Entry 5XOU (X-ray diffraction, 2.63 A resolution); this record covers chains A and B of the 6 polymer chains in the assembly.

[Chain A (and B)]
Name: TtAgo (D546N)
Source organism: Thermus thermophilus (strain HB27 / ATCC BAA-163 / DSM 7039)
Notes: chain B of this document is another copy of the same molecule, construct and numbering; everything in this record applies to it too
UniProtKB: Q746M7 (Q746M7_THET2); residues 1-685 here = UniProt positions 1-685
Amino-acid sequence (685 residues; each row starts with the number of its first residue):
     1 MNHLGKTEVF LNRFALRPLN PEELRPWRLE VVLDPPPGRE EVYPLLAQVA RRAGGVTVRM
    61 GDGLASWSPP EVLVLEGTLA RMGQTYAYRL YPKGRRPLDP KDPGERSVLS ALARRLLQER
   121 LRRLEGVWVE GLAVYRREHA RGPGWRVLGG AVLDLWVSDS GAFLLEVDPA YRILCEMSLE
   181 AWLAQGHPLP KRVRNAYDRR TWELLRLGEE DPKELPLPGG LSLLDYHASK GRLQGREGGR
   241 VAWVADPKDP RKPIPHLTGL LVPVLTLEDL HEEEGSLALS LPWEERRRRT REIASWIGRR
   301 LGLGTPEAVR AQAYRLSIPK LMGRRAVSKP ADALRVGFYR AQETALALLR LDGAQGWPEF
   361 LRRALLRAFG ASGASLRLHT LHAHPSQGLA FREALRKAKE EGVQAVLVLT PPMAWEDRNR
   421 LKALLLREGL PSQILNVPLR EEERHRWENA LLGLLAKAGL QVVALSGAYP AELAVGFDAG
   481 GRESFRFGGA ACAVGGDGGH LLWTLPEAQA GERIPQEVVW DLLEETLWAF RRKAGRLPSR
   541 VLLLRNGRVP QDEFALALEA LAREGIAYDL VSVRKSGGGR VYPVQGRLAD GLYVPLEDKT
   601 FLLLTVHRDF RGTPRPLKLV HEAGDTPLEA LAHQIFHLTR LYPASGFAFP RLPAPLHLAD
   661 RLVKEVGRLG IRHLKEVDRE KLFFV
Unresolved in the structure: 1-3, 139-146, 171-280 (chain B: 1-3, 139-143, 176-278)
Construct notes: engineered mutation Asn-546 (Asp in Q746M7)
Ion coordination: Mg2+: Val-685 (shared with 2 residues of chain C)
Swiss-Prot annotation at these positions:
  - active site: Asp-478, Glu-512, Asp-660
  - binding site (Mn(2+)): Asp-478, Asp-660, Val-685
Reported in the primary citation:
  - mutagenesis - D546N: abolished catalytic activity (citing earlier work)

[Interface between chain A and chain B]
Pairs across the interface - 72 pairs, chain A then chain B:
  Met-82(A) / Met-82(B)
  Met-82(A) / Gly-83(B)
  Gln-84(A) / Gly-83(B)
  Leu-389(A) / Glu-524(B)
  Leu-389(A) / Leu-537(B)  hydrophobic
  Leu-389(A) / Glu-564(B)  hydrogen bond (backbone-side chain)
  Arg-392(A) / Glu-524(B)  salt bridge
  Arg-392(A) / Glu-525(B)  salt bridge
  Arg-392(A) / Trp-528(B)
  Glu-393(A) / Trp-528(B)
  Glu-393(A) / Arg-531(B)  salt bridge
  Arg-396(A) / Trp-528(B)
  Arg-396(A) / Arg-531(B)
  Leu-424(A) / Glu-524(B)
  Arg-427(A) / Asp-521(B)  salt bridge
  Arg-427(A) / Glu-524(B)  salt bridge
  Glu-428(A) / Trp-528(B)  hydrogen bond
  Ser-484(A) / Ala-510(B)
  Phe-485(A) / Phe-485(B)  hydrophobic
  Phe-485(A) / Ala-508(B)
  Phe-485(A) / Gln-509(B)
  Phe-485(A) / Ala-510(B)
  Phe-487(A) / Glu-507(B)
  Phe-487(A) / Ala-508(B)  hydrophobic
  Trp-503(A) / Lys-675(B)
  Leu-505(A) / Ile-671(B)
  Pro-506(A) / Ile-671(B)
  Glu-507(A) / Phe-487(B)
  Glu-507(A) / Gly-670(B)
  Glu-507(A) / Ile-671(B)  hydrogen bond (side chain-backbone)
  Glu-507(A) / Arg-672(B)  salt bridge
  Ala-508(A) / Phe-485(B)
  Ala-508(A) / Phe-487(B)  hydrophobic
  Ala-508(A) / Ala-508(B)  hydrophobic
  Gln-509(A) / Phe-485(B)
  Ala-510(A) / Ser-484(B)
  Ala-510(A) / Phe-485(B)
  Val-518(A) / Arg-672(B)
  Asp-521(A) / Arg-427(B)  salt bridge
  Asp-521(A) / Arg-672(B)  salt bridge
  Asp-521(A) / His-673(B)
  Glu-524(A) / Arg-392(B)  salt bridge
  Glu-524(A) / Leu-424(B)
  Glu-524(A) / Arg-427(B)  salt bridge
  Glu-525(A) / Arg-392(B)  salt bridge
  Glu-525(A) / Arg-427(B)
  Trp-528(A) / Arg-392(B)
  Trp-528(A) / Glu-393(B)
  Trp-528(A) / Glu-428(B)  hydrogen bond
  Arg-531(A) / Glu-393(B)  salt bridge
  Arg-531(A) / Arg-396(B)
  Leu-537(A) / Leu-389(B)  hydrophobic
  Glu-564(A) / Gly-388(B)
  Glu-564(A) / Leu-389(B)  hydrogen bond (side chain-backbone)
  Gly-670(A) / Glu-507(B)
  Ile-671(A) / Leu-505(B)
  Ile-671(A) / Pro-506(B)
  Ile-671(A) / Glu-507(B)  hydrogen bond (backbone-side chain)
  Ile-671(A) / Ile-671(B)  hydrophobic
  Arg-672(A) / Pro-506(B)
  Arg-672(A) / Glu-507(B)  salt bridge
  Arg-672(A) / Val-518(B)
  Arg-672(A) / Asp-521(B)  salt bridge
  His-673(A) / Asp-521(B)  salt bridge
  Leu-674(A) / Lys-675(B)  hydrogen bond (backbone-side chain)
  Lys-675(A) / Trp-503(B)
  Lys-675(A) / Leu-674(B)  hydrogen bond (side chain-backbone)
  Lys-675(A) / Lys-675(B)  hydrogen bond (side chain-backbone)
  Lys-675(A) / Val-677(B)  hydrogen bond (side chain-backbone)
  Glu-676(A) / Arg-679(B)  salt bridge
  Val-677(A) / Lys-675(B)  hydrogen bond (backbone-side chain)
  Arg-679(A) / Glu-676(B)  salt bridge
Interface residues without a listed pair, chain A (41 interface residues in all): Gly-83, Gly-388, Glu-483, Glu-517, Leu-527
Interface residues without a listed pair, chain B (41 interface residues in all): Gln-84, Glu-483, Glu-517, Leu-527

[Summary]
Chain A and chain B each contribute 41 residues to their interface, with 11 hydrogen bonds and 17 salt
bridges. Among the polar pairs are Arg-392(A)/Glu-524(B), Arg-392(A)/Glu-525(B) and Glu-393(A)/Arg-531(B).
Curated annotation (UniProt) lists 3 active-site residues and 3 Mn2+-binding residues on chain A. The paper
reports that D546N of chain A abolishes catalytic activity.
Chain A and chain B are both TtAgo (D546N) (Thermus thermophilus (strain HB27 / ATCC BAA-163 / DSM 7039)); the
structure, Crystal structure of T. thermophilus Argonaute protein complexed with a bulge 7T8 on the guide
strand, was determined by X-ray diffraction (same publication as 5XP8, 5XPA, 5XPG, 5XOW and 5XQ2).
